Entry 3ZRY (X-ray diffraction, 6.50 A resolution (low resolution: residue-level contacts below are approximate; hydrogen-bond / salt-bridge calls are withheld)); this record covers chains C and G of the 9 polymer chains in the assembly.

# Chain C
Molecule: ATP synthase subunit alpha, mitochondrial
Organism: Saccharomyces cerevisiae
Reference sequence: P07251 (ATPA_YEAST); residues 1-510 here correspond to UniProt positions 36-545 (UniProt number = residue number + 35)
Sequence (510 residues; numbered 1 to 510; the number before each row is that of its first residue):
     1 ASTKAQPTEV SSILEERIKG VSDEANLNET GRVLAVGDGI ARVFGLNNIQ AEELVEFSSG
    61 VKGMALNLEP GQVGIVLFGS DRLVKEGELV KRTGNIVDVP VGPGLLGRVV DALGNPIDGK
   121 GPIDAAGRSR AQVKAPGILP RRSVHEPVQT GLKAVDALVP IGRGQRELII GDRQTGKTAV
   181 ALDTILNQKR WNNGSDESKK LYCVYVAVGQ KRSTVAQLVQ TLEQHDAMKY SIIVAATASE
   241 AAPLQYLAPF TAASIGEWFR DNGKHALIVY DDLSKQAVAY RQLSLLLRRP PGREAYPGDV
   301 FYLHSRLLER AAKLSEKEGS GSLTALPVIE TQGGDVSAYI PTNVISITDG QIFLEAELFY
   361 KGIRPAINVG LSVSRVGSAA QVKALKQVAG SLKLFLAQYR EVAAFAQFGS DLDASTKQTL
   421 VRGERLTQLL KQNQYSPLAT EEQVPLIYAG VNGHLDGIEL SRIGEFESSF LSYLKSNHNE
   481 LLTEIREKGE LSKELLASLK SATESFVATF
Unresolved in the structure: 1-25
Differences from the reference sequence: variant Ser305 (Pro340 in P07251)
Ion coordination: Mg2+: Thr178 (together with AMP-PNP)
Small-molecule neighbours: AMP-PNP (ANP; phosphoaminophosphonic acid-adenylate ester): Asp172, Arg173, Gln174, Thr175, Gly176, Lys177, Thr178, Ala179, Glu330, Phe359, Arg364, Pro365, Gln432, Asn433, Gln434
Curated features (UniProtKB/Swiss-Prot):
  - binding site (ATP): Gly171 to Thr178
  - site: Ser372 (Required for activity)
  - modified residue (Phosphoserine): Ser22, Ser143

# Chain G
Molecule: ATP synthase subunit gamma, mitochondrial
Organism: Saccharomyces cerevisiae
Reference sequence: P38077 (ATPG_YEAST); residues 1-278 here correspond to UniProt positions 34-311 (UniProt number = residue number + 33)
Sequence (278 residues; numbered 1 to 278; the number before each row is that of its first residue):
     1 ATLKEVEMRL KSIKNIEKIT KTMKIVASTR LSKAEKAKIS AKKMDEAEQL FYKNAETKNL
    61 DVEATETGAP KELIVAITSD KGLCGSIHSQ LAKAVRRHLN DQPNADIVTI GDKIKMQLLR
   121 THPNNIKLSI NGIGKDAPTF QESALIADKL LSVMKAGTYP KISIFYNDPV SSLSFEPSEK
   181 PIFNAKTIEQ SPSFGKFEID TDANVPRDLF EYTLANQMLT AMAQGYAAEI SARRNAMDNA
   241 SKNAGDMINR YSILYNRTRQ AVITNELVDI ITGASSLG
Unresolved in the structure: 60-70, 278

# Interface between chain C and chain G
Contacting residue pairs - 13 pairs, chain C then chain G:
  Arg288(C) - Ser276(G)
  Arg288(C) - Leu277(G)
  Arg289(C) - Ser276(G)
  Pro290(C) - Gly273(G)
  Pro290(C) - Ser276(G)
  Pro290(C) - Leu277(G)
  Pro291(C) - Thr272(G)
  Pro291(C) - Gly273(G)
  Pro291(C) - Ser276(G)
  Gly292(C) - Asp269(G)
  Arg293(C) - Asp269(G)
  Glu294(C) - Asp269(G)
  Ala295(C) - Asp269(G)
Interface residues without a listed pair, chain C (9 interface residues in all): Leu285

# Summary
Chain C and chain G form an interface of 9 and 5 residues respectively. Chain C binds AMP-PNP. From UniProt: 8
ATP-binding residues on chain C.
Here chain C is ATP synthase subunit alpha, mitochondrial and chain G is ATP synthase subunit gamma,
mitochondrial, both from Saccharomyces cerevisiae. Entry 3ZRY (Rotor architecture in the F(1)-c(10)-ring
complex of the yeast F-ATP synthase) was determined by X-ray diffraction.
